8RIU - chains A and D of the 6 polymer chains in the assembly; structure by X-ray diffraction, 1.89 A resolution.

[Chain A (and D)]
Molecule: Acetyl-CoA decarbonylase/synthase complex subunit alpha
From: Candidatus Methanoperedenaceae archaeon GB50
Notes: EC 1.2.7.4; chain D of this document is another copy of the same molecule, construct and numbering; everything in this record applies to it too
UniProtKB: A0A7R9N4A5 (A0A7R9N4A5_9EURY); residues 1-792 here = UniProt positions 1-792
Chain sequence (792 residues; row label = number of the first residue in the row):
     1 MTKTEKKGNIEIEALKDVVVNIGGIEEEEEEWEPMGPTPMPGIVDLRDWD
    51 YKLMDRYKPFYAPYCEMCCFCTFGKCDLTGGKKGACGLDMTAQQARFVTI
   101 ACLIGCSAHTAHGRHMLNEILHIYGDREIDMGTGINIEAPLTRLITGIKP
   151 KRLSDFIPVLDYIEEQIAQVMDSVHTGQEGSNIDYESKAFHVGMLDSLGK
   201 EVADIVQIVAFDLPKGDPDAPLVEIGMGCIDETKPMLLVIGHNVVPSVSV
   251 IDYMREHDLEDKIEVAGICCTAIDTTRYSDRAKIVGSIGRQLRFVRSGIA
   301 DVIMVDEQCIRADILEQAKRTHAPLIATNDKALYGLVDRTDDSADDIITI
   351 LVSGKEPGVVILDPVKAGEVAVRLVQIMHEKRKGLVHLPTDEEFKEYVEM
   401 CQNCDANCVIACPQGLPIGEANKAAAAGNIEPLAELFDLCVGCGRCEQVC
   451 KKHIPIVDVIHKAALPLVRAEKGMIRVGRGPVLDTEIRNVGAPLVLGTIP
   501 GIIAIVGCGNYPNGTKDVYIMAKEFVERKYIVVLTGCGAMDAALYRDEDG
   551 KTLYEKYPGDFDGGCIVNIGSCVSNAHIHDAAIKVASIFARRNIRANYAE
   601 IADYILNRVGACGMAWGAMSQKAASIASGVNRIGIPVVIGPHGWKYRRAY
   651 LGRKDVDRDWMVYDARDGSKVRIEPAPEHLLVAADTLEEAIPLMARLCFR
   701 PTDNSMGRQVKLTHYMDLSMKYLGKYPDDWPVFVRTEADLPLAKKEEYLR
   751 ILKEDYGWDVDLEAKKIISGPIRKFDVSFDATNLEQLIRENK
Disordered / not traced: 1-30, 790-792 (chain D: 1-30, 791-792)
Ion coordination: 4Fe-4S cluster Fe site 1: Cys65, Cys69 (shared with Cys65(D), Cys69(D) of chain D); 4Fe-4S cluster Fe site 2: Cys68, Cys71, Cys76, Cys86; fe(4)-ni(1)-S(4) cluster Fe: His242, Cys270, Cys309, Cys508, Cys537, Cys572; 4Fe-4S cluster Fe site 3: Cys401, Cys404, Cys408, Cys450; K+: Val409, Ile410, Cys412 (shared with 2 residues of chain C); 4Fe-4S cluster Fe site 4: Cys412, Cys440, Cys443, Cys446
Ligand contacts:
  - 4Fe-4S cluster (SF4), molecule 1: Cys65, Met67, Cys69, Phe70, Lys75, Arg647
  - 4Fe-4S cluster (SF4), molecule 2: Cys68, Cys69, Phe70, Cys71, Phe73, Gly74, Cys76, Gly84, Ala85, Cys86, Arg96, Thr176
  - 4Fe-4S cluster (SF4), molecule 3: Cys401, Gln402, Asn403, Cys404, Asn407, Cys408, Ile418, Gly419, Asn422, Val449, Cys450, Lys452, Ile454, Ile456
  - 4Fe-4S cluster (SF4), molecule 4: Ala411, Cys412, Pro413, Gln414, Leu416, Ile418, Cys440, Val441, Gly442, Cys443, Gly444, Arg445, Cys446, Val457, Ile460
  - fe(4)-ni(1)-S(4) cluster (XCC): His242, Cys269, Cys270, Ile288, Cys309, Gly507, Cys508, Cys537, Cys572, Met619, Ser620, Lys622

[How chain A and chain D interact]
Residue-residue contacts (181; chain A residue first):
  Ile43(A) - Asp330(D)
  Val44(A) - Asp338(D)
  Val44(A) - Leu362(D)  hydrophobic
  Arg47(A) - Leu333(D)
  Arg47(A) - Gly335(D)
  Arg47(A) - Leu336(D)  hydrogen bond (side chain-backbone)
  Tyr51(A) - Gly335(D)
  Tyr64(A) - Gly74(D)
  Tyr64(A) - Lys75(D)  hydrogen bond (side chain-backbone)
  Cys69(A) - Phe97(D)
  Cys69(A) - Arg647(D)  hydrogen bond
  Phe70(A) - Gln621(D)  hydrogen bond (backbone-side chain)
  Cys71(A) - Met619(D)
  Thr72(A) - Asn510(D)  hydrogen bond
  Thr72(A) - Ala618(D)  hydrogen bond (side chain-backbone)
  Thr72(A) - Met619(D)  hydrogen bond (backbone-backbone)
  Thr72(A) - His642(D)
  Thr72(A) - Lys645(D)  hydrogen bond (backbone-side chain)
  Thr72(A) - Tyr646(D)
  Phe73(A) - Pro413(D)
  Phe73(A) - Val441(D)  hydrophobic
  Phe73(A) - Arg445(D)  hydrogen bond (backbone-side chain)
  Phe73(A) - Asn510(D)
  Phe73(A) - Met619(D)  hydrophobic
  Gly74(A) - Tyr64(D)
  Gly74(A) - Arg445(D)
  Gly74(A) - Lys645(D)  hydrogen bond (backbone-side chain)
  Lys75(A) - Tyr64(D)  hydrogen bond (backbone-side chain)
  Cys76(A) - Arg445(D)  hydrogen bond
  Lys82(A) - Gln448(D)
  Lys83(A) - Asp313(D)  salt bridge
  Lys83(A) - Glu316(D)  salt bridge
  Lys83(A) - Gln448(D)  hydrogen bond (backbone-side chain)
  Gly84(A) - Cys443(D)
  Ala85(A) - Arg311(D)  hydrogen bond (backbone-side chain)
  Ala85(A) - Cys443(D)
  Ala85(A) - Arg445(D)
  Cys86(A) - Arg311(D)
  Cys86(A) - Ala312(D)  hydrogen bond (backbone-backbone)
  Gly87(A) - Arg311(D)
  Gly87(A) - Ala312(D)
  Gly87(A) - Asp313(D)
  Leu88(A) - Ala312(D)
  Phe97(A) - Cys69(D)
  Leu103(A) - Met171(D)
  Ile104(A) - Met171(D)
  Ile104(A) - Val174(D)  hydrophobic
  Ile104(A) - His175(D)
  Ser107(A) - Ala168(D)
  Ser107(A) - Met171(D)
  Ser107(A) - Asp172(D)
  Ala108(A) - Asp172(D)
  Ala111(A) - Ala168(D)
  Ala111(A) - Gln169(D)  hydrogen bond (backbone-side chain)
  Ala111(A) - Asp172(D)
  Arg114(A) - Glu165(D)  salt bridge
  Arg114(A) - Gln169(D)
  His115(A) - Gln169(D)
  Asn118(A) - Glu165(D)  hydrogen bond
  Glu164(A) - Glu164(D)
  Glu164(A) - Glu165(D)
  Glu165(A) - Arg114(D)  salt bridge
  Glu165(A) - Asn118(D)  hydrogen bond
  Glu165(A) - Glu164(D)
  Ala168(A) - Ser107(D)
  Ala168(A) - Ala111(D)
  Gln169(A) - Ala111(D)  hydrogen bond (side chain-backbone)
  Gln169(A) - Arg114(D)
  Gln169(A) - Lys331(D)  hydrogen bond
  Met171(A) - Leu103(D)  hydrophobic
  Met171(A) - Ile104(D)  hydrophobic
  Met171(A) - Ser107(D)
  Met171(A) - Met171(D)  hydrophobic
  Asp172(A) - Ser107(D)
  Asp172(A) - Ala108(D)
  Asp172(A) - Ala111(D)
  Asp172(A) - Glu307(D)
  Asp172(A) - Gln308(D)  hydrogen bond
  Asp172(A) - Lys331(D)
  Ser173(A) - Lys331(D)
  Val174(A) - Ile104(D)  hydrophobic
  His175(A) - Ile104(D)
  His175(A) - Ser620(D)
  His175(A) - Gln621(D)  hydrogen bond
  His175(A) - Lys622(D)  hydrogen bond (side chain-backbone)
  Thr176(A) - Cys309(D)  hydrogen bond (backbone-backbone)
  Thr176(A) - Gln621(D)  hydrogen bond
  Gly177(A) - Gln308(D)  hydrogen bond (backbone-backbone)
  Gly177(A) - Cys309(D)  hydrogen bond (backbone-backbone)
  Gly177(A) - Ile310(D)  hydrogen bond (backbone-backbone)
  Gln178(A) - Glu307(D)
  Gln178(A) - Gln308(D)  hydrogen bond (side chain-backbone)
  Gln178(A) - Lys331(D)
  Gln178(A) - Ala332(D)
  Gln178(A) - Tyr334(D)
  Glu179(A) - Lys331(D)  hydrogen bond (backbone-backbone)
  Glu179(A) - Ala332(D)
  Glu179(A) - Leu333(D)  hydrogen bond (side chain-backbone)
  Glu179(A) - Tyr334(D)  hydrogen bond (side chain-backbone)
  Gly180(A) - Ala312(D)
  Gly180(A) - Tyr334(D)
  Ser181(A) - Tyr334(D)
  Ser181(A) - Gly335(D)
  Asp184(A) - Leu333(D)
  Asp184(A) - Tyr334(D)  hydrogen bond (side chain-backbone)
  Asp184(A) - Gly335(D)  hydrogen bond (side chain-backbone)
  Lys188(A) - Asp330(D)  hydrogen bond (side chain-backbone)
  Lys188(A) - Lys331(D)
  Lys188(A) - Leu333(D)
  Glu307(A) - Asp172(D)
  Glu307(A) - Gln178(D)
  Gln308(A) - Asp172(D)  hydrogen bond
  Gln308(A) - Gly177(D)  hydrogen bond (backbone-backbone)
  Gln308(A) - Gln178(D)  hydrogen bond (backbone-side chain)
  Cys309(A) - Thr176(D)  hydrogen bond (backbone-backbone)
  Cys309(A) - Gly177(D)  hydrogen bond (backbone-backbone)
  Ile310(A) - Gly177(D)  hydrogen bond (backbone-backbone)
  Arg311(A) - Ala85(D)  hydrogen bond (side chain-backbone)
  Arg311(A) - Cys86(D)
  Arg311(A) - Gly87(D)
  Ala312(A) - Cys86(D)  hydrogen bond (backbone-backbone)
  Ala312(A) - Gly87(D)
  Ala312(A) - Leu88(D)
  Ala312(A) - Gly180(D)
  Asp313(A) - Lys83(D)  salt bridge
  Asp313(A) - Gly87(D)
  Glu316(A) - Lys83(D)  salt bridge
  Gln317(A) - Lys83(D)
  Asp330(A) - Ile43(D)
  Asp330(A) - Val44(D)
  Asp330(A) - Lys188(D)  hydrogen bond (backbone-side chain)
  Lys331(A) - Gln169(D)  hydrogen bond
  Lys331(A) - Asp172(D)
  Lys331(A) - Gln178(D)
  Lys331(A) - Glu179(D)  hydrogen bond (backbone-backbone)
  Lys331(A) - Lys188(D)
  Ala332(A) - Gln178(D)
  Ala332(A) - Glu179(D)
  Leu333(A) - Val44(D)  hydrophobic
  Leu333(A) - Arg47(D)
  Leu333(A) - Glu179(D)  hydrogen bond (backbone-side chain)
  Leu333(A) - Asp184(D)
  Tyr334(A) - Gln178(D)
  Tyr334(A) - Glu179(D)  hydrogen bond (backbone-side chain)
  Tyr334(A) - Gly180(D)
  Tyr334(A) - Ser181(D)
  Tyr334(A) - Asp184(D)  hydrogen bond (backbone-side chain)
  Gly335(A) - Arg47(D)
  Gly335(A) - Tyr51(D)
  Gly335(A) - Ser181(D)
  Gly335(A) - Asp184(D)  hydrogen bond (backbone-side chain)
  Leu336(A) - Arg47(D)  hydrogen bond (backbone-side chain)
  Asp338(A) - Arg47(D)
  Leu362(A) - Val44(D)  hydrophobic
  Pro413(A) - Phe73(D)
  Val441(A) - Phe73(D)  hydrophobic
  Cys443(A) - Gly84(D)
  Cys443(A) - Ala85(D)
  Arg445(A) - Phe73(D)  hydrogen bond (side chain-backbone)
  Arg445(A) - Gly74(D)
  Arg445(A) - Cys76(D)  hydrogen bond
  Arg445(A) - Ala85(D)
  Gln448(A) - Lys82(D)
  Gln448(A) - Lys83(D)  hydrogen bond (side chain-backbone)
  Asn510(A) - Thr72(D)  hydrogen bond
  Asn510(A) - Phe73(D)
  Ala618(A) - Thr72(D)  hydrogen bond (backbone-side chain)
  Met619(A) - Cys71(D)
  Met619(A) - Thr72(D)  hydrogen bond (backbone-backbone)
  Met619(A) - Phe73(D)  hydrophobic
  Ser620(A) - His175(D)
  Gln621(A) - Phe70(D)  hydrogen bond (side chain-backbone)
  Gln621(A) - Cys71(D)
  Gln621(A) - His175(D)  hydrogen bond
  Gln621(A) - Thr176(D)  hydrogen bond
  Lys622(A) - His175(D)  hydrogen bond (backbone-side chain)
  His642(A) - Thr72(D)
  Lys645(A) - Thr72(D)  hydrogen bond (side chain-backbone)
  Lys645(A) - Gly74(D)  hydrogen bond (side chain-backbone)
  Tyr646(A) - Thr72(D)
  Arg647(A) - Cys69(D)  hydrogen bond
Other interface residues (no listed pair), chain A (83 interface residues in all): Gly105, His112, Ile167, Ile288
Other interface residues (no listed pair), chain D (83 interface residues in all): Gly105, His112, His115, Ile167, Ser173, Ile288, Gln317

[Overview]
Chain A and chain D each contribute 83 residues to their interface, with 64 hydrogen bonds and 6 salt bridges.
Polar pairs include Lys83(A)-Asp313(D), Lys83(A)-Glu316(D) and Arg114(A)-Glu165(D). Chain A binds 4 copies of
4Fe-4S cluster and fe(4)-ni(1)-S(4) cluster.
Both chains are Acetyl-CoA decarbonylase/synthase complex subunit alpha (Candidatus Methanoperedenaceae
archaeon GB50). Entry 8RIU (Crystal structure of the F420-reducing carbon monoxide dehydrogenase component
from the ethanotroph Candidatus Ethanoperedens thermophilum) was determined by X-ray diffraction (same
publication as 8RJA).
